PDB entry 6F9R | X-ray diffraction, 1.85 A resolution | chain A

[Chain A]
Molecule: Angiotensin-converting enzyme
From: Homo sapiens
Notes: EC 3.2.1.-, 3.4.15.1
Reference sequence: P12821 (ACE_HUMAN); residues 1-628 here correspond to UniProt positions 30-657 (UniProt number = residue number + 29)
Sequence (629 residues; each row starts with the number of its first residue):
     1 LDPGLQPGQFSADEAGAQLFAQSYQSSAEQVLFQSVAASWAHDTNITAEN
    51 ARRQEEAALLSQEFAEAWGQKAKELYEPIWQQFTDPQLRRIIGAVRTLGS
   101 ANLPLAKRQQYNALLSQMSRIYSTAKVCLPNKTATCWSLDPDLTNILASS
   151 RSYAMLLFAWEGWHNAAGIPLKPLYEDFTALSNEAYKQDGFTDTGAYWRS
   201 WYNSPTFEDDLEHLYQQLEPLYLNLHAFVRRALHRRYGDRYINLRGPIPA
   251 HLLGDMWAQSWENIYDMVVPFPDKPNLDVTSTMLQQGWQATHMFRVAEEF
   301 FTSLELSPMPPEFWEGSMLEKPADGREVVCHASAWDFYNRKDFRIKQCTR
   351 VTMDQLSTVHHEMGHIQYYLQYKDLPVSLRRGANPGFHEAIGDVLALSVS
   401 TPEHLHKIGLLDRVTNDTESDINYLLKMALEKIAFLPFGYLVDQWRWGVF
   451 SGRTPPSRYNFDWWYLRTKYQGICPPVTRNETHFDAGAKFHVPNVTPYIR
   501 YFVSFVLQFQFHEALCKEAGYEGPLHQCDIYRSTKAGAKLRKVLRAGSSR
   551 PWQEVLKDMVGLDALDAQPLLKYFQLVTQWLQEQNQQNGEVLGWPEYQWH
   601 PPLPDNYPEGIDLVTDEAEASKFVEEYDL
Unresolved in the structure: 130-132, 611-629
Construct notes: conflict Gln-9 (Asn38 in P12821), Gln-25 (Asn54 in P12821), Gln-82 (Asn111 in P12821), Gln-117 (Asn146 in P12821), Gln-289 (Asn318 in P12821), Arg-545 (Gln574 in P12821), Leu-576 (Pro605 in P12821); expression tag (629)
Swiss-Prot annotation at these positions:
  - active site: Glu-362 (Proton acceptor 1), His-491 (Proton donor 1)
  - binding site (chloride): Tyr-202, Arg-500
  - binding site (Zn(2+)): His-361, His-365, Glu-389
  - site: Asn-494 (Not glycosylated)
  - glycosylation (N-linked (GlcNAc...) asparagine): Asn-45, Asn-131, Asn-416, Asn-480
Cystine bridges: Cys-128/Cys-136, Cys-330/Cys-348, Cys-516/Cys-528
Glycans and other covalent adducts: N-acetylglucosamine (NAG) linked to Asn-45; glycan linked to Asn-416, Asn-480
Metal / ion sites: Mg2+: Glu-262, Asn-263, Asp-354; Zn2+: His-361, His-365, Glu-389 (together with Sampatrilat-Asp)
Small-molecule neighbours: Sampatrilat-Asp (D0W): Gln-259, His-331, Ala-332, Ser-333, Ala-334, Trp-335, Ser-357, Thr-358, His-361, Glu-362, His-365, Tyr-369, His-388, Glu-389, Asp-393, Lys-432, Phe-435, Lys-489, His-491, Tyr-498, Arg-500, Tyr-501, Phe-505
From the paper describing this entry:
  - binding site for chloride ion: Tyr-202, Arg-500
  - Zn2+ coordination: His-361, His-365, Glu-389
  - binding site for Sampatrilat-Asp: Gln-259, His-331, Ala-334, Thr-358, His-361, Tyr-369, Phe-435, Lys-489, His-491, Tyr-498, Tyr-501, Phe-505
  - conformationally variable residues: Phe-10 to Ala-28, Leu-75 to Gly-99

[Overview]
Chain A binds Sampatrilat-Asp. N-acetylglucosamine is covalently linked to Asn-45. UniProt lists active-site
residues Glu-362 and His-491, chloride-binding residues Tyr-202 and Arg-500 and 3 Zn2+-binding residues. The
paper reports a binding site for Sampatrilat-Asp at Gln-259, His-331 and Ala-334 among others; a binding site
for chloride ion at Tyr-202 and Arg-500.
Chain A is Angiotensin-converting enzyme (Homo sapiens); the structure, Crystal structure of human
Angiotensin-1 converting enzyme N-domain in complex with Sampatrilat-Asp, was determined by X-ray diffraction
together with 6F9T, 6F9U and 6F9V from the same study.
